PDB entry 2VDV | X-ray diffraction, 2.30 A resolution | chain E

== Chain E ==
Molecule: tRNA (guanine-N(7)-)-METHYLTRANSFERASE
From: Saccharomyces cerevisiae
Notes: EC 2.1.1.33
UniProt: Q12009 (TRM8_YEAST); numbering as in UniProt; present here: 47-166, 168-286
Chain sequence (246 residues; numbered 47 to 292 plus 1 insertion-coded residue; 1 number in that range is skipped by the numbering (no residue carries it; nothing is unmodelled there); the number before each row is that of its first residue):
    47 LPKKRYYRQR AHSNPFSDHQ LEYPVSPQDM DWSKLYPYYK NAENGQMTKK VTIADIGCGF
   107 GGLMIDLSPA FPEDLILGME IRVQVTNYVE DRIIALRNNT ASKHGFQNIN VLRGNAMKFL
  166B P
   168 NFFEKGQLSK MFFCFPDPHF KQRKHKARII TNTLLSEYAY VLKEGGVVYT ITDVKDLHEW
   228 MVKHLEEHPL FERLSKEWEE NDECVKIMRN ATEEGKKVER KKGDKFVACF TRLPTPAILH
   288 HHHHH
Not modelled in the structure: 47-59, 88-91, 147, 186-191, 287-292
Small-molecule neighbours: S-adenosylmethionine (SAM): Gly103, Cys104, Gly105, Met125, Glu126, Ile127, Arg128, Gly160, Asn161, Ala162, Met163, Cys181, Phe182, Pro183, Asp184, Thr259, Glu260, Glu261

== Overview ==
Ligands of chain E: S-adenosylmethionine.
Chain E is tRNA (guanine-N(7)-)-METHYLTRANSFERASE (Saccharomyces cerevisiae); the structure, Structure of
trm8, m7G methylation enzyme, was determined by X-ray diffraction together with 2VDU from the same study.
